PDB entry 5AJV | X-ray diffraction, 3.01 A resolution | chain B

== Chain B ==
Molecule: Human PFKFB3
From: Homo sapiens
Notes: EC 2.7.1.105, 3.1.3.46
UniProt: Q16875 (F263_HUMAN); residues 0-519 here correspond to UniProt positions 1-520 (UniProt number = residue number + 1)
Chain sequence (520 residues; row label = number of the first residue in the row; numbering starts at 0):
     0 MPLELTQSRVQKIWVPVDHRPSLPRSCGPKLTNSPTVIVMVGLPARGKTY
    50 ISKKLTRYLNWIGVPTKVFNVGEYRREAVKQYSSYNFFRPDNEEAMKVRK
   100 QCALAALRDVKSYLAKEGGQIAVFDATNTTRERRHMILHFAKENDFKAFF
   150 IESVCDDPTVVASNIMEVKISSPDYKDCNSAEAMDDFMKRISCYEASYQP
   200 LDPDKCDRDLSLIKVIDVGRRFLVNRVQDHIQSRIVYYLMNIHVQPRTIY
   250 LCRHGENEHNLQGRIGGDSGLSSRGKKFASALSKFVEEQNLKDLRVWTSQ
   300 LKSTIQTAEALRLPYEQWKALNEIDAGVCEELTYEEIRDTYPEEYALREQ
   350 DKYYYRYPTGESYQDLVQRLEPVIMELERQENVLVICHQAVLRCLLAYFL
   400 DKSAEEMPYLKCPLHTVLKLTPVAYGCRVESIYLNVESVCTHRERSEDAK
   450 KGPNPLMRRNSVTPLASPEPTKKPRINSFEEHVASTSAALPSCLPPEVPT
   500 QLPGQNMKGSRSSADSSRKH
Not modelled in the structure: 0-1, 19-21, 26-31, 446-519
Swiss-Prot annotation at these positions:
  - active site: Asp124, Cys154, His253 (Tele-phosphohistidine intermediate), Glu322 (Proton donor/acceptor)
  - binding site (ATP): Gly41 to Tyr49, Asn163 to Lys168, Tyr344 to Arg347, Gln388 to Arg392, Tyr424
  - binding site (beta-D-fructose 6-phosphate): Arg74, Arg98, Thr126, Arg132, Lys168, Arg189, Tyr193
  - binding site (beta-D-fructose 2,6-bisphosphate): Arg252, Asn259, Gly265, Tyr333, Arg347, Lys351, Tyr362, Gln388, Arg392
  - site (Transition state stabilizer): Arg252, Asn259, His387
  - modified residue: Ser460 (Phosphoserine), Thr462 (Phosphothreonine), Ser466 (Phosphoserine), Thr470 (Phosphothreonine)
Small-molecule neighbours:
  - 8R2 ((2S)-2-amino-N-[4-[(2-amino-3-cyano-1H-indol-5-yl)oxy]phenyl]-3-hydroxy-propanamide): Ala44, Arg45, Gly46, Tyr49, Ile50, Ser152, Cys154, Val159, Asn163, Val214, Val217, Gly218, Phe221, Val226, Leu238, Met239, Ile241, His242, Val243
  - 2,6-di-O-phosphono-beta-D-fructofuranose (FDP): Arg252, His253, Asn256, Asn259, Ile264, Gly265, Glu322, Ile323, Tyr333, Arg347, Lys351, Tyr356, Tyr362, Cys386, His387, Gln388, Ala389, Arg392, Thr440, Arg442

== In short ==
Bound to chain B: compound 8R2 and 2,6-di-O-phosphono-beta-D-fructofuranose. From UniProt: 4 active-site
residues, 25 ATP-binding residues, 7 beta-D-fructose 6-phosphate-binding residues and 9 beta-D-fructose
2,6-bisphosphate-binding residues.
Chain B is Human PFKFB3 (Homo sapiens); the structure, Human PFKFB3 in complex with an indole inhibitor 1, was
determined by X-ray diffraction (same publication as 5AJW, 5AJX, 5AJY, 5AJZ and 5AK0).
